1CDW - chains C and A of the 3 polymer chains in the assembly; structure by X-ray diffraction, 1.90 A resolution.

Chain C:
Molecule: 16-nt DNA strand
Sequence (16 nucleotides; row label = number of the first residue in the row):
   101 CAGCCTTTTA TAGCAG

Chain A:
Molecule: Protein (tata binding protein (tbp))
From: Homo sapiens
UniProtKB: P20226 (TBP_HUMAN); residues 155-333 here correspond to UniProt positions 159-337 (UniProt number = residue number + 4)
Amino-acid sequence (179 residues; numbered 155 to 333; the number before each row is that of its first residue):
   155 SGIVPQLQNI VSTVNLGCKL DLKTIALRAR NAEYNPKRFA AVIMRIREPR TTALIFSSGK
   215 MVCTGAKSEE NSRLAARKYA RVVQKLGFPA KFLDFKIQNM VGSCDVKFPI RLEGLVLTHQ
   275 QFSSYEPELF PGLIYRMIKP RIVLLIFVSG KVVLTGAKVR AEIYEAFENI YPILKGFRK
Construct notes: conflict Asn-225 (Gln229 in P20226)
UniProt features mapped onto this chain:
  - binding site (DNA): Asn-163, Arg-199, Lys-214, Asn-253, Arg-290
Reported in the primary citation:
  - binding site for the 16-nt DNA strand: Phe-193, Phe-210, Ser-212, Lys-214, Asn-253, Phe-284, Arg-290, Thr-309, Gly-310, Lys-312
  - binding site for the 16-nt DNA strand (chain C): Asn-163, Arg-192, Arg-199, Arg-204, Thr-206, Gly-219, Lys-221, Phe-301, Ser-303, Lys-305
  - conformationally variable residues: Phe-193

Chain C / chain A interface:
Residue-residue contacts (34; chain C residue first):
  DT106(C) / Arg-192(A)  hydrogen bond to the phosphate
  DT106(C) / Phe-193(A)  base contact
  DT106(C) / Leu-208(A)  base contact
  DT107(C) / Arg-192(A)  salt bridge to the phosphate
  DT107(C) / Ile-197(A)  phosphate contact
  DT107(C) / Arg-199(A)  phosphate contact
  DT107(C) / Thr-206(A)  phosphate contact
  DT107(C) / Leu-208(A)  base contact
  DT107(C) / Thr-218(A)  base contact
  DT108(C) / Asn-163(A)  hydrogen bond to the base
  DT108(C) / Val-165(A)  base contact
  DT108(C) / Arg-199(A)  salt bridge to the phosphate
  DT108(C) / Thr-206(A)  hydrogen bond to the phosphate
  DT108(C) / Thr-218(A)  hydrogen bond to the sugar
  DT108(C) / Gly-219(A)  phosphate contact
  DT109(C) / Gln-162(A)  sugar contact
  DT109(C) / Asn-163(A)  hydrogen bond to the base
  DT109(C) / Arg-204(A)  salt bridge to the phosphate
  DT109(C) / Lys-221(A)  phosphate contact
  DT109(C) / Val-255(A)  base contact
  DA110(C) / Gln-162(A)  sugar contact
  DA110(C) / Val-255(A)  base contact
  DA110(C) / Ser-257(A)  sugar contact
  DA110(C) / Val-307(A)  base contact
  DT111(C) / Leu-299(A)  base contact
  DT111(C) / Phe-301(A)  base contact
  DT111(C) / Lys-305(A)  phosphate contact
  DT111(C) / Val-307(A)  sugar contact
  DA112(C) / Phe-284(A)  base contact
  DA112(C) / Pro-285(A)  base contact
  DA112(C) / Phe-301(A)  sugar contact
  DA112(C) / Ser-303(A)  hydrogen bond to the phosphate
  DA112(C) / Lys-305(A)  phosphate contact
  DG113(C) / Pro-285(A)  sugar contact
Also at the interface, not in a pair above, chain C (9 interface residues in all): DC105

Summary:
9 residues of chain C face 22 of chain A across their interface; the contacts include 6 hydrogen bonds and 3
salt bridges. Among the polar pairs are DT108(C)/Asn-163(A), DT109(C)/Asn-163(A) and DT108(C)/Thr-218(A). From
the paper: a binding site for the 16-nt DNA strand at Phe-193(A), Phe-210(A) and Ser-212(A) among others; a
binding site for the 16-nt DNA strand (chain C) at Asn-163(A), Arg-192(A) and Arg-199(A) among others.
Chain C is a 16-nt DNA strand and chain A is Protein (tata binding protein (tbp)) (Homo sapiens); the
structure, Human tbp core domain complexed with DNA, was determined by X-ray diffraction.
